Entry 3VR2 (X-ray diffraction, 2.80 A resolution); this record covers chains A and D of the 6 polymer chains in the assembly.

[Chain A]
Name: V-type sodium ATPase catalytic subunit A
From: Enterococcus hirae
Notes: EC 3.6.3.15
UniProtKB: Q08636 (NTPA_ENTHR); residues 1-593 here = UniProt positions 1-593
Amino-acid sequence (600 residues; each row starts with the number of its first residue; numbers below 1 keep their minus sign (Gly-6 is residue -6)):
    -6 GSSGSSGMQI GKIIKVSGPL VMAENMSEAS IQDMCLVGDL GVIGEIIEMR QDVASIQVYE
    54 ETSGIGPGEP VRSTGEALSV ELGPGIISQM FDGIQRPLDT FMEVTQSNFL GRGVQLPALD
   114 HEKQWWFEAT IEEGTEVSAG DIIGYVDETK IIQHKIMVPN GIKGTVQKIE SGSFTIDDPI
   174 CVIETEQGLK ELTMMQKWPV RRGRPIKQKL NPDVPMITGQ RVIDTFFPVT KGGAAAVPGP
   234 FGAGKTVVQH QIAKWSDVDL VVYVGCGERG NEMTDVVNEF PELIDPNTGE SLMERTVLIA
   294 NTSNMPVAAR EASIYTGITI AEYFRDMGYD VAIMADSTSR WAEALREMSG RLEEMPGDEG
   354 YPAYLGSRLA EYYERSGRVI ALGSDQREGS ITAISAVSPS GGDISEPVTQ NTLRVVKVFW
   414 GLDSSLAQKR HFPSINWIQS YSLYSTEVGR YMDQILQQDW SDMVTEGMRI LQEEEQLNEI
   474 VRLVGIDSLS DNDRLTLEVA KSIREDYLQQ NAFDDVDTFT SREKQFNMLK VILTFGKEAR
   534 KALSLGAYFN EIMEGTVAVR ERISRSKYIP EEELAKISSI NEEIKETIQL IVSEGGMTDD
Not modelled in the structure: -6 to 0, 587-593
Sequence notes: expression tag (-6 to 0)
Modified / non-standard residues: Mse1, Mse15, Mse19, Mse27, Mse42, Mse83, Mse95, Mse150, Mse187, Mse188, Mse209, Mse266, Mse286, Mse298, Mse320, Mse327, Mse341, Mse348, Mse445, Mse456, Mse461, Mse521, Mse546 (selenomethionine; parent Met); Mse590 (selenomethionine)
UniProt features mapped onto this chain:
  - binding site (ATP): Gly232 to Thr239
What the authors report for this chain:
  - catalytic residues: Glu261 (citing earlier work)

[Chain D]
Name: V-type sodium ATPase subunit B
From: Enterococcus hirae
Notes: EC 3.6.3.15
UniProtKB: Q08637 (NTPB_ENTHR); residues 1-458 here = UniProt positions 1-458
Amino-acid sequence (465 residues; row label = number of the first residue in the row; numbers below 1 keep their minus sign (Gly-6 is residue -6)):
    -6 GSSGSSGMIK EYRTIKEVVG PLMAVEKVSG VKYEELIEVR MQNGEIRRGQ VLEVQEDKAM
    54 VQIFEGTSGI NLKNSSVRFL GHPLQLGVSE DMIGRVFDGL GRPKDNGPEI LPEKYLDING
   114 EVINPIARDY PDEFIQTGIS AIDHLNTLVR GQKLPVFSGS GLPHKELAAQ IARQATVLDS
   174 SDDFAVVFAA IGITFEEAEF FMEDFRQTGA IDRSVMFMNL ANDPAIERIA TPRMALTAAE
   234 YLAYEKGMHV LVIMTDMTNY AEALREISAA RREVPGRRGY PGYLYTNLAT LFERAGRIRG
   294 LKGSVTQIPI LTMPEDDKTH PIPDLTGYIT EGQIILTREL YKSGIQPPID VLPSLSRLKD
   354 KGTGAGKTRE DHAATMNQLF AAYAQGKQAK ELAVVLGESA LSDIDKIYAK FAERFENEYV
   414 NQGFYTNRTI TETLDLGWEL LAMLPRTELK RIKDDLLDKY LPEGK
Not modelled in the structure: -6 to 4, 443, 453-458
Sequence notes: expression tag (-6 to 0)
Modified / non-standard residues: Mse1 (selenomethionine); Mse16, Mse34, Mse53, Mse85, Mse195, Mse209, Mse211, Mse227, Mse241, Mse247, Mse250, Mse306, Mse369, Mse436 (selenomethionine; parent Met)

[How chain A and chain D interact]
Contacting residue pairs (96):
  Ile7(A) - Gln48(D)
  Ile7(A) - Glu49(D)  hydrogen bond (backbone-backbone)
  Lys8(A) - Glu46(D)  salt bridge
  Lys8(A) - Val47(D)
  Lys8(A) - Gln48(D)
  Val9(A) - Tyr26(D)  hydrophobic
  Val9(A) - Glu46(D)
  Val9(A) - Val47(D)  hydrogen bond (backbone-backbone)
  Ser10(A) - Glu46(D)  hydrogen bond
  Gly11(A) - Tyr26(D)
  Thr55(A) - Tyr26(D)
  Ser56(A) - Tyr26(D)
  Ser56(A) - Glu27(D)
  Ser56(A) - Asn112(D)
  Gly57(A) - Lys25(D)
  Gly57(A) - Tyr26(D)  hydrogen bond (backbone-backbone)
  Ile58(A) - Lys25(D)
  Ile58(A) - Tyr26(D)  hydrogen bond (backbone-backbone)
  Gly59(A) - Val24(D)
  Gly59(A) - Lys25(D)
  Pro60(A) - Val24(D)
  Pro60(A) - Val47(D)
  Pro60(A) - Glu49(D)
  Glu62(A) - Lys25(D)  salt bridge
  Mse83(A) - Ile119(D)
  Leu91(A) - Asn117(D)  hydrogen bond (backbone-side chain)
  Leu91(A) - Pro118(D)  hydrophobic
  Leu91(A) - Ile119(D)  hydrophobic
  Phe94(A) - Asn117(D)
  Mse95(A) - Asn117(D)
  Mse95(A) - Ile119(D)
  Asn101(A) - Ile116(D)
  Asn101(A) - Asn117(D)  hydrogen bond (backbone-backbone)
  Asn101(A) - Ala120(D)
  Asn101(A) - Ile291(D)
  Phe102(A) - Glu114(D)
  Phe102(A) - Val115(D)
  Phe102(A) - Ile116(D)  hydrophobic
  Leu103(A) - Val115(D)  hydrogen bond (backbone-backbone)
  Leu103(A) - Asn117(D)
  Leu103(A) - Pro118(D)
  Phe234(A) - Leu348(D)  hydrophobic
  Phe234(A) - Ser349(D)
  Phe234(A) - Arg350(D)
  Gly260(A) - Tyr278(D)
  Glu261(A) - Glu286(D)
  Arg262(A) - Glu286(D)
  Arg262(A) - Gly320(D)  hydrogen bond (side chain-backbone)
  Arg262(A) - Tyr321(D)
  Arg262(A) - Ile322(D)
  Arg262(A) - Thr323(D)  hydrogen bond (side chain-backbone)
  Arg262(A) - Glu324(D)
  Arg262(A) - Arg350(D)
  Gly263(A) - Lys146(D)
  Gly263(A) - Glu286(D)  hydrogen bond (backbone-side chain)
  Gly263(A) - Glu324(D)
  Asn264(A) - Arg121(D)
  Asn264(A) - Pro124(D)
  Asn264(A) - Gly144(D)
  Asn264(A) - Lys146(D)
  Asn264(A) - Glu324(D)  hydrogen bond (backbone-side chain)
  Asn264(A) - Leu351(D)
  Glu265(A) - Glu324(D)
  Glu265(A) - Arg350(D)  salt bridge
  Thr267(A) - Pro118(D)
  Thr267(A) - Arg121(D)
  Thr267(A) - Asp122(D)
  Thr267(A) - Tyr123(D)
  Asp268(A) - Lys354(D)  salt bridge
  Val270(A) - Ile119(D)  hydrophobic
  Asn271(A) - Tyr123(D)
  Asn271(A) - Arg292(D)  hydrogen bond
  Thr295(A) - Pro118(D)
  Ser296(A) - Tyr278(D)
  Ser296(A) - Ala282(D)
  Ser296(A) - Glu286(D)  hydrogen bond
  Asn297(A) - Val115(D)
  Asn297(A) - Ala282(D)
  Asn297(A) - Thr283(D)
  Asn297(A) - Glu286(D)
  Mse298(A) - Val115(D)  hydrophobic
  Arg303(A) - Tyr278(D)
  Arg303(A) - Thr279(D)  hydrogen bond
  Arg333(A) - Tyr321(D)
  Glu336(A) - Tyr278(D)
  Glu336(A) - Leu318(D)
  Glu336(A) - Tyr321(D)
  Arg339(A) - Arg270(D)
  Glu340(A) - Gly275(D)
  Glu340(A) - Tyr276(D)
  Glu340(A) - Tyr278(D)
  Glu340(A) - Thr279(D)  hydrogen bond
  Glu346(A) - Val267(D)
  Glu352(A) - Arg270(D)
  Ser393(A) - Asp317(D)  hydrogen bond
  Ser393(A) - Tyr321(D)
Other interface residues (no listed pair), chain A (50 interface residues in all): Glu54, Asp92, Gly104, Glu272, Ala293, Val300, Gly343, Arg344
Other interface residues (no listed pair), chain D (53 interface residues in all): Leu45, Pro76, Gln145, Tyr237, Arg265, Glu266, Leu294, Lys352

[Summary]
50 residues of chain A and 53 residues of chain D are in contact; the contacts include 17 hydrogen bonds and 4
salt bridges. Polar pairs include Lys8(A)-Glu46(D), Glu62(A)-Lys25(D) and Glu265(A)-Arg350(D). UniProt lists 8
ATP-binding residues on chain A. From the paper: the catalytic residue Glu261(A).
Here chain A is V-type sodium ATPase catalytic subunit A and chain D is V-type sodium ATPase subunit B, both
from Enterococcus hirae. Entry 3VR2 (Crystal structure of nucleotide-free A3B3 complex from Enterococcus hirae
V-ATPase [eA3B3]) was determined by X-ray diffraction, deposited together with 3VR3, 3VR4 and 3VR5.
